Entry 6SES (X-ray diffraction, 2.00 A resolution); this record covers chains C and E of the 6 polymer chains in the assembly.

Chain C:
Name: Tubulin alpha-1B chain
Organism: Bos taurus
UniProt: P81947 (TBA1B_BOVIN); residues 1-451 here = UniProt positions 1-451
Sequence (451 residues; each row starts with the number of its first residue):
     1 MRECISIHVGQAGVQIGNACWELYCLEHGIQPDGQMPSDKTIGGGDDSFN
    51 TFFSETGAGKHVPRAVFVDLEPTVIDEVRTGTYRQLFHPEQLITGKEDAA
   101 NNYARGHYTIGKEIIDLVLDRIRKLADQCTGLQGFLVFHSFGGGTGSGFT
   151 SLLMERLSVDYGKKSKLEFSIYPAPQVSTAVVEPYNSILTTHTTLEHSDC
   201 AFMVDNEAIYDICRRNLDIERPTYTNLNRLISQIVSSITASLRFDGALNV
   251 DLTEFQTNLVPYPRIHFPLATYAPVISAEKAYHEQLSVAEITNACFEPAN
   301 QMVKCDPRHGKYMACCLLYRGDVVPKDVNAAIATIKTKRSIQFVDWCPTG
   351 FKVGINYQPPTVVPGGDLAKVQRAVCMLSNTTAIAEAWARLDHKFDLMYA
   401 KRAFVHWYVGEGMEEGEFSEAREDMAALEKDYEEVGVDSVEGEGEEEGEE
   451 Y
Not modelled in the structure: 441-451
Small-molecule neighbours: GTP (guanosine-5'-triphosphate): Gly10, Gln11, Ala12, Gln15, Ile16, Asp69, Asp98, Ala99, Ala100, Asn101, Asn102, Ser140, Gly142, Gly143, Gly144, Thr145, Gly146, Ile171, Pro173, Val177, Ser178, Thr179, Glu183, Asn206, Tyr224, Leu227, Asn228, Ile231

Chain E:
Name: Stathmin-4
Organism: Rattus norvegicus
UniProt: P63043 (STMN4_RAT); residues 5-145 here correspond to UniProt positions 49-189 (UniProt number = residue number + 44)
Sequence (143 residues; numbered 3 to 145; the number before each row is that of its first residue):
     3 MADMEVIELNKCTSGQSFEVILKPPSFDGVPEFNASLPRRRDPSLEEIQK
    53 KLEAAEERRKYQEAELLKHLAEKREHEREVIQKAIEENNNFIKMAKEKLA
   103 QKMESNKENREAHLAAMLERLQEKDKHAEEVRKNKELKEEASR
Not modelled in the structure: 3-5, 29-43, 144-145
Construct notes: expression tag (3-4)
Curated features (UniProtKB/Swiss-Prot):
  - modified residue: Ser46 (Phosphoserine)

Chain C / chain E interface:
Contacting residue pairs (30):
  His107(C) with Met105(E)
  Tyr108(C) with Lys104(E); Met105(E), hydrophobic; Asn108(E)
  Thr109(C) with Arg112(E)
  Lys112(C) with Met105(E)
  Leu152(C) with Leu101(E), hydrophobic
  Glu155(C) with Leu101(E); Lys104(E), salt bridge
  Arg156(C) with Leu101(E)
  Ser158(C) with Phe93(E); Ile94(E)
  Val159(C) with Ile94(E); Lys98(E)
  Gly162(C) with Asn90(E); Ile94(E)
  Lys163(C) with Asn90(E), hydrogen bond (backbone-side chain)
  Thr193(C) with Lys104(E)
  Glu196(C) with Phe93(E)
  His197(C) with Phe93(E)
  Val409(C) with His115(E), hydrogen bond (backbone-side chain)
  Gly410(C) with Arg112(E)
  Glu411(C) with Asn108(E), hydrogen bond (backbone-side chain); Arg112(E), salt bridge
  Gly412(C) with Asn108(E), hydrogen bond (backbone-side chain); Asn111(E), hydrogen bond (backbone-side chain); Arg112(E)
  Met413(C) with Asn108(E)
  Glu414(C) with Ser107(E), hydrogen bond; Asn111(E), hydrogen bond
Also at the interface, not in a pair above, chain C (21 interface residues in all): Glu417
Also at the interface, not in a pair above, chain E (14 interface residues in all): Ala97, Lys100

In short:
Chain C and chain E form an interface of 21 and 14 residues respectively; the contacts include 7 hydrogen
bonds and 2 salt bridges. Polar pairs include Glu155(C)-Lys104(E), Glu411(C)-Arg112(E) and Lys163(C)-Asn90(E).
Bound to chain C: GTP.
Here chain C is Tubulin alpha-1B chain (Bos taurus) and chain E is Stathmin-4 (Rattus norvegicus). Entry 6SES
(Tubulin-B2 complex) was determined by X-ray diffraction.
